PDB entry 1CIQ | X-ray diffraction, 2.20 A resolution | chains A and B

[Chain A]
Molecule: Chymotrypsin inhibitor 2
From: Hordeum vulgare
UniProt: P01053 (ICI2_HORVU); residues 2-40 here correspond to UniProt positions 21-59 (UniProt number = residue number + 19)
Amino-acid sequence (40 residues; numbered 1 to 40; the number before each row is that of its first residue):
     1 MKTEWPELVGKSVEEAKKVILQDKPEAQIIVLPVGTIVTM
Not modelled in the structure: 1, 39-40

[Chain B]
Molecule: Chymotrypsin inhibitor 2
From: Hordeum vulgare
UniProt: P01053 (ICI2_HORVU); residues 41-64 here correspond to UniProt positions 60-83 (UniProt number = residue number + 19)
Amino-acid sequence (24 residues; row label = number of the first residue in the row):
    41 EYRIDRVRLFVDKLDNIAQVPRVG

[Chain A / chain B interface]
Contacting residue pairs - 48 pairs, chain A then chain B:
  T3(A) - R62(B)
  T3(A) - V63(B)  hydrogen bond (backbone-backbone)
  E4(A) - V60(B)
  E4(A) - P61(B)
  E4(A) - R62(B)  salt bridge
  W5(A) - V60(B)
  W5(A) - P61(B)  hydrogen bond (backbone-backbone)
  P6(A) - V60(B)  hydrophobic
  L8(A) - I57(B)
  V9(A) - I57(B)
  V9(A) - Q59(B)
  V9(A) - V60(B)
  G10(A) - N56(B)
  G10(A) - I57(B)  hydrogen bond (backbone-backbone)
  K11(A) - N56(B)
  K11(A) - I57(B)  hydrogen bond (backbone-backbone)
  S12(A) - D55(B)
  S12(A) - N56(B)
  V13(A) - V51(B)  hydrophobic
  V13(A) - D55(B)  hydrogen bond (backbone-backbone)
  A16(A) - I57(B)  hydrophobic
  I20(A) - V47(B)  hydrophobic
  I20(A) - L49(B)  hydrophobic
  K24(A) - I44(B)  hydrogen bond (side chain-backbone)
  K24(A) - D45(B)
  K24(A) - V63(B)
  E26(A) - D45(B)
  A27(A) - D45(B)
  Q28(A) - D45(B)  hydrogen bond (backbone-backbone)
  Q28(A) - R46(B)
  Q28(A) - V47(B)  hydrogen bond (backbone-backbone)
  I29(A) - V47(B)
  I29(A) - L49(B)  hydrophobic
  I30(A) - R46(B)
  I30(A) - V47(B)  hydrogen bond (backbone-backbone)
  I30(A) - R48(B)
  I30(A) - L49(B)  hydrogen bond (backbone-backbone)
  V31(A) - L49(B)
  L32(A) - L49(B)  hydrogen bond (backbone-backbone)
  L32(A) - F50(B)
  L32(A) - V51(B)  hydrogen bond (backbone-backbone)
  P33(A) - F50(B)
  P33(A) - V51(B)
  V34(A) - F50(B)
  V34(A) - V51(B)  hydrogen bond (backbone-backbone)
  V34(A) - A58(B)  hydrophobic
  V34(A) - Q59(B)
  T36(A) - F50(B)
Other interface residues (no listed pair), chain A (27 interface residues in all): K2, K17, G35, V38
Other interface residues (no listed pair), chain B (18 interface residues in all): D52

[Overview]
27 residues of chain A face 18 of chain B across their interface; the contacts include 13 hydrogen bonds and 1
salt bridge. Among the polar pairs are E4(A)-R62(B), K24(A)-I44(B) and T3(A)-V63(B).
Here chain A is Chymotrypsin inhibitor 2 and chain B is Chymotrypsin inhibitor 2, both from Hordeum vulgare.
Entry 1CIQ (Complex of two fragments of CI2, residues 1-40 and 41-64) was determined by X-ray diffraction
(same publication as 1CIR).
